Entry 8JTA (electron microscopy, 3.36 A resolution); this record covers chain A.

== Chain A ==
Molecule: Synaptic vesicular amine transporter
From: Homo sapiens
UniProt: Q05940 (VMAT2_HUMAN); residues 18-474 here = UniProt positions 18-474
Chain sequence (457 residues; row label = number of the first residue in the row):
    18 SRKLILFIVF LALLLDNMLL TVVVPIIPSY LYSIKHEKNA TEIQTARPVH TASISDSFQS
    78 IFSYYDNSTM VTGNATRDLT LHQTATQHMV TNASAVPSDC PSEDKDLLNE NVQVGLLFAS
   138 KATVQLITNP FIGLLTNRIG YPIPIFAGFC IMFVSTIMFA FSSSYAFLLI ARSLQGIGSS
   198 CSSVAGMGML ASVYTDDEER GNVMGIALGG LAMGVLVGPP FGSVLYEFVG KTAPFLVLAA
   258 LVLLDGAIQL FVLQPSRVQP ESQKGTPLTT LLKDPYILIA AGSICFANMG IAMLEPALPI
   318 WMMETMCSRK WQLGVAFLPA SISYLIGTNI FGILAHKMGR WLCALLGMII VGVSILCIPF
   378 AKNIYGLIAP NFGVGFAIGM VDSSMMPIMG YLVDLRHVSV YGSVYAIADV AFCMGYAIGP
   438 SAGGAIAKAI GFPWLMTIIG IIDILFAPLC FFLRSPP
Not modelled in the structure: 51-121
Residues lining bound ligands: tetrabenazine (YHL): Leu37, Thr38, Val41, Phe135, Lys138, Arg189, Val232, Glu312, Phe334, Ala337, Tyr341, Gly392, Phe429, Tyr433
Swiss-Prot annotation at these positions:
  - binding site (serotonin): Leu228, Val232, Asn305, Ile308, Glu312, Phe334, Tyr341, Asp399, Tyr433
  - glycosylation (N-linked (GlcNAc...) asparagine): Asn84, Asn91
  - natural variant: Pro387 (P387L: In PKDYS2)
  - mutagenesis: Asp33 (D33A: Abolishes dopamine uptake; D33N: Abolishes dopamine uptake. Abolishes serotonin uptake), Asn34 (N34A: Abolishes binding to reserpine. Reduces binding to dihydrotetrabenazine. Reduces serotonin uptake; N34D: Abolishes binding to dihydrotetrabenazine. Reduces serotonin uptake ...), Leu37 (L37A: Abolishes binding to dihydrotetrabenazine; L37F: Reduces sensitivity to tetrabenazine. Reduces fluorescent false neurotransmitter FFN206 uptake. Abolishes binding to dihydrotetrabenazine ...), Thr38 (T38A: Abolishes binding to dihydrotetrabenazine. Abolishes dopamine uptake), Val41 (V41A: Abolishes binding to dihydrotetrabenazine. Reduces dopamine uptake), Pro45 (P45A: Abolishes dopamine uptake), Glu127 (E127A: Reduces serotonin uptake), Phe135 (F135A: Abolishes binding to dihydrotetrabenazine. Reduces sensitivity to tetrabenazine. Abolishes FFN206 uptake. Abolishes binding to dihydrotetrabenazine. Abolishes serotonin uptake), Lys138 (K138A: Reduces dopamine uptake. Abolishes binding to dihydrotetrabenazine. Abolishes serotonin uptake), Arg189 (R189A: Abolishes binding to dihydrotetrabenazine. Abolishes serotonin uptake; R189K: Abolishes binding to dihydrotetrabenazine. Abolishes binding to tetrabenazine. Abolishes serotonin uptake ...), Ser196 (S196A: Reduces dopamine uptake), Met204 (M204A: Reduces dopamine uptake), 27 further mutagenesis entries in UniProt

== In short ==
Chain A binds tetrabenazine. From UniProt: 9 serotonin-binding residues and 39 mutagenesis sites.
Chain A is Synaptic vesicular amine transporter (Homo sapiens); the structure, Human VMAT2 complex with
tetrabenazine, was determined by electron microscopy, deposited together with 8JSW, 8JT9 and 8JTC.
